PDB entry 5IFE | X-ray diffraction, 3.10 A resolution | chains C and D of the 4 polymer chains in the assembly

# Chain C
Protein: Splicing factor 3B subunit 1
Source organism: Homo sapiens
UniProt: O75533 (SF3B1_HUMAN); numbering as in UniProt (aligned over 1-1304)
Chain sequence (1304 residues; numbered 1 to 1304; the number before each row is that of its first residue):
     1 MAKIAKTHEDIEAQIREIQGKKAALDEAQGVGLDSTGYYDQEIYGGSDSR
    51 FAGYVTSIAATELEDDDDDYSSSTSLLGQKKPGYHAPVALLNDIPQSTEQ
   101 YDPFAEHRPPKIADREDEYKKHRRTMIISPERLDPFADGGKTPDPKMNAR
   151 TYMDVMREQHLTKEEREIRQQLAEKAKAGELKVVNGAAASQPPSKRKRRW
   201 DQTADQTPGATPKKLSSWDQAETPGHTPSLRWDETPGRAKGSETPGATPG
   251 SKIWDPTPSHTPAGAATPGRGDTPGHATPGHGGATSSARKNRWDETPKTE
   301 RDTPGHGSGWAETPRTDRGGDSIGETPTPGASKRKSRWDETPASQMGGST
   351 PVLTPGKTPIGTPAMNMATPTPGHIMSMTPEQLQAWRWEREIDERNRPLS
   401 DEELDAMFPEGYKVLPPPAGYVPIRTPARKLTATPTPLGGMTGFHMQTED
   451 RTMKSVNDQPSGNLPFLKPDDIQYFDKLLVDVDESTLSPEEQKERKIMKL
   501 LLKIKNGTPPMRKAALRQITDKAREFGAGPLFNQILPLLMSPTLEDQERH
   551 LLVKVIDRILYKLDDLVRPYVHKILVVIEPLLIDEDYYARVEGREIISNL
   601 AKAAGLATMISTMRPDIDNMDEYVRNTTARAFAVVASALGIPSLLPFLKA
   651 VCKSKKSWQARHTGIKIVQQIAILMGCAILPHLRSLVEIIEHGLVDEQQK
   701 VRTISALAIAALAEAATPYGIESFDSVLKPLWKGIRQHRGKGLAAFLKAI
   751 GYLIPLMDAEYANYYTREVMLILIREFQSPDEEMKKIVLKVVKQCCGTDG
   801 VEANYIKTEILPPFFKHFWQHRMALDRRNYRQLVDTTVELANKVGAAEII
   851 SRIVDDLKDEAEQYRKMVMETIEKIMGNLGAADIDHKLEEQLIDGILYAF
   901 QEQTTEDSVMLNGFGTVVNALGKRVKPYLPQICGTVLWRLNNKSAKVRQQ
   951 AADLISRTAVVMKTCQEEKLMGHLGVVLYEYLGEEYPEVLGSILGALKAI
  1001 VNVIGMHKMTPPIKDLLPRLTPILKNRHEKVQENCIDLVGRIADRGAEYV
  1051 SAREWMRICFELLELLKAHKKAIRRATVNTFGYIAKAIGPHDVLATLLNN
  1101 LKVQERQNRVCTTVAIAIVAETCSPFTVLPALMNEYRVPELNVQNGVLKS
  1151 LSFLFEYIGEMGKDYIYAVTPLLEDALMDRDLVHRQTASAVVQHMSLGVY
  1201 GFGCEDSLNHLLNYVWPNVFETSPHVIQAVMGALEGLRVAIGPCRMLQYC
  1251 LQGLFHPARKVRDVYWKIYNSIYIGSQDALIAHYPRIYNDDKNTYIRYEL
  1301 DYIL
Unresolved in the structure: 1-462, 486-489, 1098-1106
Swiss-Prot annotation at these positions:
  - region: Gly529 to Arg568 (Interaction with SF3B14), Gln547 to His550 (Interaction with PHF5A), Glu1156, Tyr1157 (Interaction with PHF5A)
  - site: Pro469 (Interaction with RNA), Tyr587 (Interaction with RNA), Glu592 (Interaction with PHF5A), Lys602 (Interaction with SF3B3), Cys677 (Interaction with SF3B3), Cys1035 (Interaction with RNA), Tyr1049 (Interaction with RNA), Leu1141 (Interaction with RNA), Glu1205 (Interaction with SF3B3)
  - modified residue: Thr125 (Phosphothreonine), Ser129 (Phosphoserine), Lys141 (N6-acetyllysine), Thr142 (Phosphothreonine), Arg157 (Citrulline), Ser194 (Phosphoserine), Thr203 (Phosphothreonine), Thr207 (Phosphothreonine), Thr211 (Phosphothreonine), Lys214 (N6-acetyllysine), Thr223 (Phosphothreonine), Thr227 (Phosphothreonine), Ser229 (Phosphoserine), Thr235 (Phosphothreonine), Thr244 (Phosphothreonine), Thr248 (Phosphothreonine), Thr257 (Phosphothreonine), Thr261 (Phosphothreonine), Thr267 (Phosphothreonine), Thr273 (Phosphothreonine) and 22 more in UniProt
  - cross-link (Glycyl lysine isopeptide (Lys-Gly)): Lys214 (interchain with G-Cter in SUMO2), Lys413 (interchain with G-Cter in SUMO1), Lys430 (interchain with G-Cter in SUMO2)

# Chain D
Protein: PHD finger-like domain-containing protein 5A
Source organism: Homo sapiens
UniProt: Q7RTV0 (PHF5A_HUMAN); residue numbers follow UniProt; this construct covers 1-110
Chain sequence (120 residues; numbered -9 to 110; the number before each row is that of its first residue; numbers below 1 keep their minus sign (Gly-9 is residue -9)):
    -9 GPLGSPGSRAMAKHHPDLIFCRKQAGVAIGRLCEKCDGKCVICDSYVRPC
    41 TLVRICDECNYGSYQGRCVICGGPGVSDAYYCKECTIQEKDRDGCPKIVN
    91 LGSSKTDLFYERKKYGFKKR
Unresolved in the structure: -9 to 6, 96-110
Sequence notes: expression tag (-9 to 0)
Bound ions: Zn2+ site 1: Cys11, Cys46, Cys49, Cys85; Zn2+ site 2: Cys23, Cys26, Cys58, Cys61; Zn2+ site 3: Cys30, Cys33, Cys72, Cys75

# Interface between chain C and chain D
Residue-residue contacts (37; chain C residue first):
  Lys468(C) - Lys95(D)
  Gly507(C) - Ser93(D)
  Gly507(C) - Ser94(D)
  Thr508(C) - Leu91(D)
  Thr508(C) - Gly92(D)
  Pro509(C) - Gly92(D)
  Asp546(C) - Ser53(D)
  Gln547(C) - Tyr51(D)  hydrogen bond (side chain-backbone)
  Gln547(C) - Ser53(D)
  Gln547(C) - Tyr54(D)
  Glu548(C) - Lys95(D)
  His550(C) - Glu48(D)  salt bridge
  His550(C) - Tyr51(D)
  Lys554(C) - Glu48(D)  salt bridge
  Tyr588(C) - Tyr51(D)
  Tyr588(C) - Gly52(D)
  Tyr588(C) - Gln55(D)
  Val591(C) - Tyr51(D)
  Glu592(C) - Tyr51(D)  hydrogen bond
  His1069(C) - Glu24(D)
  Lys1071(C) - Asp27(D)  salt bridge
  Arg1074(C) - Tyr36(D)
  Phe1153(C) - Val37(D)  hydrophobic
  Glu1156(C) - Ser35(D)  hydrogen bond
  Glu1156(C) - Val37(D)
  Glu1156(C) - Arg38(D)  hydrogen bond (backbone-side chain)
  Glu1156(C) - Glu74(D)
  Tyr1157(C) - Arg38(D)  hydrogen bond (backbone-side chain)
  Ile1158(C) - Arg38(D)
  His1194(C) - Glu74(D)  salt bridge
  Leu1197(C) - Glu74(D)
  Leu1197(C) - Ile77(D)
  Leu1197(C) - Gln78(D)
  Tyr1200(C) - Ile77(D)  hydrophobic
  Glu1235(C) - Gln78(D)
  Glu1235(C) - Lys80(D)  salt bridge
  Gly1236(C) - Gln78(D)
Interface residues without a listed pair, chain C (31 interface residues in all): Arg512, Glu1029, Lys1070, Gly1159, Gln1193, Gly1232, Val1239
Interface residues without a listed pair, chain D (24 interface residues in all): Gly28, Pro39, Asn90

# Summary
31 residues of chain C and 24 residues of chain D are in contact; the contacts include 5 hydrogen bonds and 5
salt bridges. Polar contacts include His550(C)-Glu48(D), Lys554(C)-Glu48(D) and Lys1071(C)-Asp27(D). Cys11(D),
Cys46(D), Cys49(D) and Cys85(D) form the Zn2+ site 1.
Chain C is Splicing factor 3B subunit 1 and chain D is PHD finger-like domain-containing protein 5A, both from
Homo sapiens; the structure, Crystal structure of the human SF3b core complex, was determined by X-ray
diffraction.
